PDB entry 1CM5 | X-ray diffraction, 2.30 A resolution | chains A and B

Chain A (and B):
Name: Protein (pyruvate formate-lyase)
Source organism: Escherichia coli
Notes: EC 2.3.1.54; chain B of this document is another copy of the same molecule, construct and numbering; everything in this record applies to it too
UniProt: P09373 (PFLB_ECOLI); residues 1-759 here = UniProt positions 1-759
Chain sequence (759 residues; row label = number of the first residue in the row):
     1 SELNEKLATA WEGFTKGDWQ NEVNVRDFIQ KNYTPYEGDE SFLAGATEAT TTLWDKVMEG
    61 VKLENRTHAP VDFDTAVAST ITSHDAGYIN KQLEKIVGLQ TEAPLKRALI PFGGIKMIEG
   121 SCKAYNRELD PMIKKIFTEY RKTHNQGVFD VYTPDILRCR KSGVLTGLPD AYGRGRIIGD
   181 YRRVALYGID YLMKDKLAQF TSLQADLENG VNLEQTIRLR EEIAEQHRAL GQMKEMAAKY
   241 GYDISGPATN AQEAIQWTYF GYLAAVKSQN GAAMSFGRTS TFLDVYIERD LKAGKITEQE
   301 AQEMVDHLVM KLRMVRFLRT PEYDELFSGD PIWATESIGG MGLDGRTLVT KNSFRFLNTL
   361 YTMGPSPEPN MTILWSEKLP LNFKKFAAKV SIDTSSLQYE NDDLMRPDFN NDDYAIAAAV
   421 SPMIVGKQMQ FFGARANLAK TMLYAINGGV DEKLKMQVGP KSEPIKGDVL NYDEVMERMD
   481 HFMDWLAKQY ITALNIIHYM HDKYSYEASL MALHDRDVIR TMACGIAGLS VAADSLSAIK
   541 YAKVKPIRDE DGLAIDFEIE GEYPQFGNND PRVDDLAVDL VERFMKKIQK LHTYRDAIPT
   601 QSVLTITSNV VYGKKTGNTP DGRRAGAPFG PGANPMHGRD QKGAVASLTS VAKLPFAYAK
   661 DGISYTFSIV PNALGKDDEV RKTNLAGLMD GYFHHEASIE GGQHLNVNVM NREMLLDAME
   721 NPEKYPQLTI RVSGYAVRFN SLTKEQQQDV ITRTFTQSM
Differences from the reference sequence: engineered mutation Ala418 (Cys in P09373), Ala419 (Cys in P09373)
Bound ions: Na+: Ala652, Leu654, Glu700, Gly701
Small-molecule neighbours: carbonate ion (CO3): Arg176, Ala273, Phe327, Trp333, Ala418, Phe432, Arg435, Leu604, Ile606

Interface between chain A and chain B:
Pairs across the interface (76):
  Ala78(A) - Tyr140(B)
  Phe112(A) - Tyr140(B)
  Ile136(A) - Ile136(B)  hydrophobic
  Phe137(A) - Tyr140(B)  hydrophobic
  Tyr140(A) - Ala78(B)
  Tyr140(A) - Phe112(B)
  Tyr140(A) - Phe137(B)  hydrophobic
  Tyr140(A) - Arg141(B)  hydrogen bond (backbone-side chain)
  Arg141(A) - Tyr140(B)  hydrogen bond (side chain-backbone)
  Lys142(A) - Glu221(B)  salt bridge
  Lys142(A) - Glu225(B)  salt bridge
  Gln146(A) - Arg228(B)
  Asp150(A) - Phe200(B)
  Asp150(A) - Ala224(B)
  Asp150(A) - Glu225(B)
  Asp150(A) - Arg228(B)  salt bridge
  Val151(A) - Arg220(B)  hydrogen bond (backbone-side chain)
  Val151(A) - Glu221(B)
  Tyr152(A) - Phe200(B)
  Tyr152(A) - Arg220(B)  hydrogen bond (backbone-side chain)
  Thr153(A) - Gln204(B)
  Thr153(A) - Arg220(B)
  Pro154(A) - Gln204(B)
  Asp155(A) - Gln204(B)  hydrogen bond
  Phe200(A) - Asp150(B)
  Gln204(A) - Thr153(B)
  Gln204(A) - Pro154(B)
  Gln204(A) - Asp155(B)  hydrogen bond
  Leu207(A) - Thr492(B)
  Leu207(A) - Ile496(B)  hydrophobic
  Glu208(A) - Lys488(B)
  Glu208(A) - Gln489(B)
  Glu208(A) - Thr492(B)
  Gly210(A) - His592(B)  hydrogen bond (backbone-side chain)
  Leu213(A) - Asn495(B)
  Leu213(A) - Thr593(B)
  Leu213(A) - Tyr594(B)
  Glu214(A) - Arg218(B)  salt bridge
  Glu214(A) - Tyr499(B)
  Glu214(A) - Tyr594(B)
  Glu214(A) - Arg595(B)
  Ile217(A) - Asn495(B)
  Ile217(A) - Tyr499(B)  hydrophobic
  Ile217(A) - Met500(B)  hydrophobic
  Arg218(A) - Glu214(B)  salt bridge
  Arg218(A) - Tyr499(B)
  Arg220(A) - Val151(B)  hydrogen bond (side chain-backbone)
  Arg220(A) - Tyr152(B)  hydrogen bond (side chain-backbone)
  Arg220(A) - Thr153(B)
  Glu221(A) - Lys142(B)  salt bridge
  Glu221(A) - Val151(B)
  Glu221(A) - Met500(B)
  Glu221(A) - Lys503(B)  salt bridge
  Glu221(A) - Tyr504(B)  hydrogen bond
  Ala224(A) - Asp150(B)
  Glu225(A) - Lys142(B)  salt bridge
  Arg228(A) - Gln146(B)
  Arg228(A) - Asp150(B)  salt bridge
  Lys488(A) - Glu208(B)
  Gln489(A) - Glu208(B)
  Thr492(A) - Leu207(B)
  Thr492(A) - Glu208(B)
  Asn495(A) - Leu213(B)
  Asn495(A) - Ile217(B)
  Ile496(A) - Leu207(B)  hydrophobic
  Tyr499(A) - Glu214(B)
  Tyr499(A) - Ile217(B)  hydrophobic
  Tyr499(A) - Arg218(B)
  Met500(A) - Glu221(B)
  Lys503(A) - Glu221(B)  salt bridge
  Tyr504(A) - Glu221(B)  hydrogen bond
  His592(A) - Gly210(B)  hydrogen bond (side chain-backbone)
  Thr593(A) - Leu213(B)
  Tyr594(A) - Leu213(B)
  Tyr594(A) - Glu214(B)
  Arg595(A) - Glu214(B)
Also at the interface, not in a pair above, chain A (46 interface residues in all): Thr80, Met132, Glu139, Gly147, Asn209
Also at the interface, not in a pair above, chain B (46 interface residues in all): Thr80, Met132, Glu139, Gly147, Asn209

Summary:
Chain A and chain B each contribute 46 residues to their interface, with 12 hydrogen bonds and 10 salt
bridges. Among the polar pairs are Lys142(A)-Glu221(B), Lys142(A)-Glu225(B) and Asp150(A)-Arg228(B). Chain A
binds carbonate ion. Ala652(A), Leu654(A), Glu700(A) and Gly701(A) coordinate Na+.
Both chains are Protein (pyruvate formate-lyase) (Escherichia coli). Entry 1CM5 (Crystal structure of
c418a,c419a mutant of pfl from e.coli) was determined by X-ray diffraction (same publication as 2PFL).
